Entry 1Z7S (X-ray diffraction, 3.20 A resolution); this record covers chains 2 and 3 of the 4 polymer chains in the assembly.

== Chain 2 ==
Name: Human COXSACKIEVIRUS A21
From: Human coxsackievirus A21
Notes: fragment: Viral Protein 2
UniProt: Q71LY2 (Q71LY2_9ENTO); residues 1-272 here correspond to UniProt positions 70-341 (UniProt number = residue number + 69)
Sequence (272 residues; numbered 1 to 272; the number before each row is that of its first residue):
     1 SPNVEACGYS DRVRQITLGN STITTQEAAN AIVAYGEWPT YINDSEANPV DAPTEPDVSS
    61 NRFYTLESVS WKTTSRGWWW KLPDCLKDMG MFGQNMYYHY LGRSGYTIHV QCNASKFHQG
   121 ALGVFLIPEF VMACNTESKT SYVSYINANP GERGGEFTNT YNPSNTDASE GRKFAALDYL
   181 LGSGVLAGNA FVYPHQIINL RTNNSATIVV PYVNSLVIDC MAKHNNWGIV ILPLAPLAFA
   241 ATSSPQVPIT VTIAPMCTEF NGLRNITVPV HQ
Unresolved in the structure: 1-5

== Chain 3 ==
Name: Human coxsackievirus A21
From: Human coxsackievirus A21
Notes: fragment: Viral Protein 3
UniProt: Q71LY2 (Q71LY2_9ENTO); residues 1-240 here correspond to UniProt positions 342-581 (UniProt number = residue number + 341)
Sequence (240 residues; numbered 1 to 240; the number before each row is that of its first residue):
     1 GLPTMNTPGS NQFLTSDDFQ SPCALPNFDV TPPIHIPGEV KNMMELAEID TLIPMNAVDG
    61 KVNTMEMYQI PLNDNLSKAP IFCLSLSPAS DKRLSHTMLG EILNYYTHWT GSIRFTFLFC
   121 GSMMATGKLL LSYSPPGAKP PTNRKDAMLG THIIWDLGLQ SSCSMVAPWI SNTVYRRCAR
   181 DDFTEGGFIT CFYQTRIVVP ASTPTSMFML GFVSACPDFS VRLLKDTPHI SQSKLIGRTQ
Unresolved in the structure: 240

== Interface between chain 2 and chain 3 ==
Residue-residue contacts (66; chain 2 residue first):
  Arg12(2) - Leu159(3)
  Tyr35(2) - Gly38(3)
  Glu37(2) - His35(3)  salt bridge
  Glu37(2) - Pro37(3)
  Glu37(2) - Gly38(3)  hydrogen bond (side chain-backbone)
  Glu46(2) - Ile34(3)
  Glu46(2) - His35(3)  hydrogen bond (side chain-backbone)
  Arg76(2) - Thr64(3)
  Arg76(2) - Glu66(3)  salt bridge
  Lys116(2) - Ser122(3)
  Lys116(2) - Met123(3)  hydrogen bond (backbone-backbone)
  Lys116(2) - Met124(3)  hydrogen bond (backbone-backbone)
  Phe117(2) - Met124(3)  hydrophobic
  Phe117(2) - Ser202(3)
  Phe117(2) - Thr203(3)
  Phe117(2) - Pro204(3)
  His118(2) - Ser122(3)
  Gln119(2) - Cys120(3)
  Gln119(2) - Gly121(3)
  Gln119(2) - Ser122(3)
  Gln119(2) - Pro204(3)
  Gln119(2) - Ser206(3)  hydrogen bond (side chain-backbone)
  Gln119(2) - Met207(3)
  Gly120(2) - Cys120(3)
  Ala121(2) - Cys120(3)  hydrophobic
  Asp178(2) - Met65(3)
  Tyr179(2) - Asn63(3)
  Tyr179(2) - Thr64(3)
  Tyr179(2) - Met65(3)
  Leu186(2) - Tyr68(3)
  Leu186(2) - His96(3)
  Ala187(2) - Met65(3)  hydrophobic
  Gly188(2) - Thr51(3)
  Gly188(2) - Leu52(3)  hydrogen bond (backbone-backbone)
  Gly188(2) - Tyr68(3)  hydrogen bond (backbone-side chain)
  Asn189(2) - Thr51(3)
  Asn189(2) - His96(3)  hydrogen bond (side chain-backbone)
  Asn189(2) - Thr97(3)
  Asn189(2) - Met98(3)  hydrogen bond (side chain-backbone)
  Phe191(2) - Ile49(3)
  Phe191(2) - Asp50(3)
  Phe191(2) - Leu52(3)  hydrophobic
  Phe191(2) - Phe212(3)  hydrophobic
  Val192(2) - Met98(3)  hydrophobic
  Asn199(2) - Leu118(3)
  Asn199(2) - Phe119(3)  hydrogen bond (side chain-backbone)
  Asn199(2) - Cys120(3)
  Arg201(2) - Phe119(3)
  Arg201(2) - Gly121(3)
  Arg201(2) - Ser122(3)  hydrogen bond (side chain-backbone)
  Arg201(2) - Met123(3)
  Arg201(2) - Ala125(3)  hydrogen bond (side chain-backbone)
  Arg201(2) - Gly158(3)  hydrogen bond (side chain-backbone)
  Thr202(2) - Ser161(3)
  Tyr212(2) - Pro37(3)
  Asn214(2) - Ile36(3)
  Leu232(2) - Met65(3)  hydrophobic
  Leu234(2) - Gln69(3)
  Leu234(2) - Leu210(3)  hydrophobic
  Ala235(2) - Cys120(3)  hydrophobic
  Pro236(2) - Gln69(3)
  Pro236(2) - Phe208(3)
  Phe239(2) - Pro204(3)
  Ala240(2) - Ser202(3)
  Ala240(2) - Thr203(3)
  Ala240(2) - Pro204(3)
Other interface residues (no listed pair), chain 2 (36 interface residues in all): Ile197, Pro211, Val213, Ser215, Pro233, Ala238
Other interface residues (no listed pair), chain 3 (40 interface residues in all): Met67, Pro200, Ala201

== In short ==
Chain 2 and chain 3 form an interface of 36 and 40 residues respectively, with 13 hydrogen bonds and 2 salt
bridges. Polar contacts include Glu37(2)-His35(3), Arg76(2)-Glu66(3) and Glu37(2)-Gly38(3).
Here chain 2 is Human COXSACKIEVIRUS A21 and chain 3 is Human coxsackievirus A21, both from Human
coxsackievirus A21. Entry 1Z7S (The crystal structure of coxsackievirus A21) was determined by X-ray
diffraction, deposited together with 1Z7Z.
